Entry 9GMK (electron microscopy, 3.50 A resolution); this record covers chains K and L of the 11 polymer chains in the assembly.

== Chain K ==
Molecule: NAD-dependent protein deacetylase sirtuin-7
Source organism: Homo sapiens
Notes: EC 2.3.1.286, 2.3.1.-
UniProtKB: Q9NRC8 (SIR7_HUMAN); residue numbers follow UniProt; this construct covers 1-400
Chain sequence (401 residues; each row starts with the number of its first residue; numbering starts at 0):
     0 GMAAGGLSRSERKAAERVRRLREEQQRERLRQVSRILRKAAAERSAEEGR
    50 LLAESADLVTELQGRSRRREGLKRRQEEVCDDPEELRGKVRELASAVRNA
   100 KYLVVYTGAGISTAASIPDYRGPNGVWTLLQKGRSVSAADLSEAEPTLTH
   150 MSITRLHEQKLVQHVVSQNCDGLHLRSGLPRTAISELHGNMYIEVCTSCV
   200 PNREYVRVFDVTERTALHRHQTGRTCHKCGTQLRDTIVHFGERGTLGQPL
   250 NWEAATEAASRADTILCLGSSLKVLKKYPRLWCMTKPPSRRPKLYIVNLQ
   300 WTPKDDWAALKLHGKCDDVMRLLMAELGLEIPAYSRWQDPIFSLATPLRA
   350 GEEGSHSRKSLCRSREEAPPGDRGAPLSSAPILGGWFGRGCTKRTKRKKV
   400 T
Unresolved in the structure: 0-9, 120-138, 363-400
Construct notes: expression tag (0)
Curated features (UniProtKB/Swiss-Prot):
  - active site: His187 (Proton acceptor)
  - binding site (NAD(+)): Gln167 to Asp170, Gly268 to Ser270, Asn297 to Gln299, Cys315
  - binding site (Zn(2+)): Cys195, Cys198, Cys225, Cys228
  - modified residue: Arg388 (Asymmetric dimethylarginine)
  - mutagenesis: Ser111 (S111A: Catalytically inactive mutant; abolishes activation of pre-rRNA synthesis. Abolishes deacetylation of DDB1. Abolished histone desuccinylase activity; when associated with Y-187), His187 (H187Y: Abolishes deacylase and deacetylase activities and activation of pre-rRNA synthesis. Abolished histone desuccinylase activity; when associated with A-111), Arg388 (R388F: Mimics methylation status; impaired histone deacetylase activity; R388K: Decreased methylation; does not affect histone deacetylase activity)
What the authors report for this chain:
  - mutagenesis - R11A/K12A: unchanged binding to nucleosomes
  - mutagenesis - R11A/K12A, H217A/R218A: increased catalytic activity on H3K18ac
  - mutagenesis - H187Y: decreased catalytic activity
  - mutagenesis - R289A/R290A: decreased catalytic activity on H3K36ac
  - specificity-determining residues: Lys275, Lys276

== Chain L ==
Molecule: 148-nt DNA strand
Sequence (148 nucleotides; row label = number of the first residue in the row):
    25 AGAATCCCGGTGCCGAGGCCGCTCAATTGGTCGTAGACAGCTCTAGCACC
    75 GCTTAAACGCACGTACGCGCTGTCCCCCGCGTTTTAACCGCCAAGGGGAT
   125 TACTCCCTAGTCTCCAGGCACGTGTCAGATATATACAATTTTTTTTTT

== Chain K / chain L interface ==
Residue-residue contacts - 8 pairs, chain K then chain L:
  Arg64(K) - DC160(L)  phosphate contact
  Arg64(K) - DA161(L)  salt bridge to the phosphate
  Arg68(K) - DA159(L)  sugar contact
  Arg68(K) - DC160(L)  salt bridge to the phosphate
  His217(K) - DA85(L)  hydrogen bond to the sugar
  His217(K) - DC86(L)  sugar contact
  Pro278(K) - DT167(L)  phosphate contact
  Met283(K) - DT168(L)  phosphate contact
Interface residues without a listed pair, chain K (9 interface residues in all): Arg242, Pro287, Arg290, Trp306
Interface residues without a listed pair, chain L (9 interface residues in all): DG87, DT169

== Summary ==
The chain K/chain L interface involves 9 residues from each chain; the contacts include 1 hydrogen bond and 2
salt bridges. Polar contacts include His217(K)-DA85(L), Arg64(K)-DA161(L) and Arg68(K)-DC160(L). From the
paper: R11A/K12A and H217A/R218A of chain K increase catalytic activity on H3K18ac; specificity determinants
Lys275(K) and Lys276(K); 4 substitutions were tested in all.
Chain K is NAD-dependent protein deacetylase sirtuin-7 (Homo sapiens) and chain L is a 148-nt DNA strand; the
structure, SIRT7:H3K18DTU nucleosome complex, was determined by electron microscopy (same publication as
9GMR).
